2W2K - chains A and B; structure by X-ray diffraction, 1.85 A resolution.

# Chain A
Name: D-mandelate dehydrogenase
Organism: Rhodotorula graminis
Reference sequence: Q7LLW9 (Q7LLW9_RHOGR); numbering as in UniProt (aligned over 1-348)
Chain sequence (348 residues; numbered 1 to 348; the number before each row is that of its first residue):
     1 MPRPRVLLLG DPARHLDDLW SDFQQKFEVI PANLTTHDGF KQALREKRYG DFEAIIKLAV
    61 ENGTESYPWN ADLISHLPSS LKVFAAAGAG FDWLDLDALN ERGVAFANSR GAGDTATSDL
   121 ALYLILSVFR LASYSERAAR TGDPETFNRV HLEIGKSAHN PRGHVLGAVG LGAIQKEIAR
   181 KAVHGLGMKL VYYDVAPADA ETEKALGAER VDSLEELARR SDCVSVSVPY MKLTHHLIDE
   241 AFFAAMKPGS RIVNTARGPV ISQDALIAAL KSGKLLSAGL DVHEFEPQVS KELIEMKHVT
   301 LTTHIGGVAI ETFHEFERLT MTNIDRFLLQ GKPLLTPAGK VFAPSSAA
Not modelled in the structure: 1, 347-348

# Chain B
Name: D-mandelate dehydrogenase
Organism: Rhodotorula graminis
Reference sequence: Q7LLW9 (Q7LLW9_RHOGR); residues 1-348 here = UniProt positions 1-348
Chain sequence (348 residues; row label = number of the first residue in the row):
     1 MPRPRVLLLG DPARHLDDLW SDFQQKFEVI PANLTTHDGF KQALREKRYG DFEAIIKLAV
    61 ENGTESYPWN ADLISHLPSS LKVFAAAGAG FDWLDLDALN ERGVAFANSR GAGDTATSDL
   121 ALYLILSVFR LASYSERAAR TGDPETFNRV HLEIGKSAHN PRGHVLGAVG LGAIQKEIAR
   181 KAVHGLGMKL VYYDVAPADA ETEKALGAER VDSLEELARR SDCVSVSVPY MKLTHHLIDE
   241 AFFAAMKPGS RIVNTARGPV ISQDALIAAL KSGKLLSAGL DVHEFEPNVS KELIEMKHVT
   301 LTTHIGGVAI ETFHEFERLT MTNIDRFLLQ GKPLLTPAGK VFAPSSAA
Not modelled in the structure: 1, 346-348
Sequence notes: conflict N288 (Gln in Q7LLW9)

# Interface between chain A and chain B
Contacting residue pairs (120):
  T115(A) with N160(B); R162(B), hydrogen bond
  A116(A) with R130(B), hydrogen bond (backbone-side chain); N160(B)
  D119(A) with L126(B); R130(B); P161(B); L186(B)
  Y123(A) with Y123(B), hydrophobic; A132(B); E136(B), hydrogen bond
  L126(A) with D119(B)
  R130(A) with A116(B), hydrogen bond (side chain-backbone); D119(B); L120(B); I305(B), hydrogen bond (side chain-backbone); G306(B), hydrogen bond (side chain-backbone); V308(B)
  A132(A) with Y123(B)
  S133(A) with E136(B), hydrogen bond
  S135(A) with T302(B); T303(B), hydrogen bond; I305(B)
  E136(A) with Y123(B), hydrogen bond; S133(B), hydrogen bond; T300(B); L301(B); T302(B)
  R137(A) with R140(B)
  A138(A) with T303(B)
  A139(A) with V289(B); I294(B); L301(B); T303(B)
  R140(A) with R137(B); I294(B), hydrogen bond (side chain-backbone); M296(B); V299(B), hydrogen bond (side chain-backbone)
  G142(A) with N288(B); K291(B), hydrogen bond (backbone-side chain); I294(B)
  P144(A) with P287(B); N288(B)
  F147(A) with H283(B); E286(B); P287(B); V289(B), hydrophobic; T303(B); H304(B)
  N148(A) with P287(B)
  H151(A) with T303(B); H304(B), hydrogen bond (side chain-backbone); V308(B)
  L152(A) with E61(B)
  G155(A) with V308(B); I310(B); F313(B)
  K156(A) with I310(B)
  A158(A) with V308(B); A309(B); I310(B), hydrogen bond (backbone-backbone)
  H159(A) with I310(B); E311(B), salt bridge
  N160(A) with T115(B); A116(B); A309(B); E311(B), hydrogen bond (backbone-side chain)
  P161(A) with D119(B)
  H164(A) with E311(B), salt bridge
  R180(A) with H184(B), hydrogen bond (side chain-backbone); G185(B), hydrogen bond (side chain-backbone)
  K181(A) with G185(B)
  H184(A) with R180(B), hydrogen bond (backbone-side chain)
  G185(A) with R180(B), hydrogen bond (backbone-side chain); K181(B)
  L186(A) with D119(B)
  H283(A) with F147(B)
  E286(A) with F147(B)
  P287(A) with P144(B); F147(B); N148(B)
  Q288(A) with G142(B), hydrogen bond (side chain-backbone); P144(B)
  V289(A) with A139(B); F147(B), hydrophobic
  K291(A) with G142(B)
  I294(A) with A139(B); R140(B), hydrogen bond (backbone-side chain); G142(B)
  M296(A) with R140(B)
  V299(A) with R140(B), hydrogen bond (backbone-side chain)
  T300(A) with E136(B)
  L301(A) with E136(B); A139(B); R140(B)
  T302(A) with S135(B); E136(B)
  T303(A) with S135(B), hydrogen bond; A139(B); F147(B); H151(B)
  H304(A) with F147(B); H151(B), hydrogen bond (backbone-side chain)
  I305(A) with R130(B), hydrogen bond (backbone-side chain); S135(B)
  G306(A) with R130(B), hydrogen bond (backbone-side chain)
  V308(A) with R130(B); H151(B); G155(B); A158(B)
  A309(A) with A158(B); N160(B)
  I310(A) with G155(B); K156(B); A158(B), hydrogen bond (backbone-backbone); H159(B)
  E311(A) with H159(B), salt bridge; N160(B), hydrogen bond (side chain-backbone); H164(B)
  F313(A) with G155(B)
Other interface residues (no listed pair), chain A (61 interface residues in all): L120, L122, S127, V150, I154, S157, R162, L293
Other interface residues (no listed pair), chain B (61 interface residues in all): L122, S127, A138, V150, I154, S157, G307

# In short
The chain A/chain B interface involves 61 residues from each chain, with 29 hydrogen bonds and 3 salt bridges.
Polar contacts include H159(A)-E311(B), H164(A)-E311(B) and E311(A)-H159(B).
Here chain A is D-mandelate dehydrogenase and chain B is D-mandelate dehydrogenase, both from Rhodotorula
graminis. Entry 2W2K (Crystal structure of the apo forms of Rhodotorula graminis D- mandelate dehydrogenase at
1.8A) was determined by X-ray diffraction.
